Entry 7X37 (electron microscopy, 3.31 A resolution); this record covers chains A and B of the 5 polymer chains in the assembly.

[Chain A]
Molecule: Virion protein 1
Organism: Coxsackievirus B1
UniProtKB: W8GTF7 (W8GTF7_9ENTO); residues 1-278 here = UniProt positions 1-278
Sequence (278 residues; each row starts with the number of its first residue):
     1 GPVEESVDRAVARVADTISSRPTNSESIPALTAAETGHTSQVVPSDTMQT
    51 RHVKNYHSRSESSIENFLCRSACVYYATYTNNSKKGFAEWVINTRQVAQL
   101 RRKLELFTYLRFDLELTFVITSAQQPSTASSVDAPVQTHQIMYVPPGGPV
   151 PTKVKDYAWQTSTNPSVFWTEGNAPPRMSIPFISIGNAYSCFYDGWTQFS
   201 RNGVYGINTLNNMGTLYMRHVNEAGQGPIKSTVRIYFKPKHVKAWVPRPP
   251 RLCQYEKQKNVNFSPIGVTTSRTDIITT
Unresolved in the structure: 1-57, 198-203, 277-278
Differences from the reference sequence: conflict K84 (Glu in W8GTF7)

[Chain B]
Molecule: VP2
Organism: Coxsackievirus B1
UniProtKB: A0A2S0RQC2 (A0A2S0RQC2_9ENTO); residues 1-263 here correspond to UniProt positions 70-332 (UniProt number = residue number + 69)
Sequence (263 residues; numbered 1 to 263; the number before each row is that of its first residue):
     1 SPSAEECGYSDRVRSITLGNSTITTQECANVVVGYGVWPEYLKDNEATAE
    51 DQPTQPDVATCRFYTLESVQWMKNSAGWWWKLPDALSQMGLFGQNMQYHY
   101 LGRTGYTIHVQCNASKFHQGCLLVVCVPEAEMGCSNLNNTPEFSELSGGD
   151 SARMFTDTQVGESNAKKVQTAVWNAGMGVGVGNLTIFPHQWINLRTNNSA
   201 TLVMPYINSVPMDNMFRHNNLTLMIIPFVPLNYSEGSSPYVPITVTIAPM
   251 CAEYNGLRLASNQ
Unresolved in the structure: 1-13, 27-29, 43-50, 258-263

[How chain A and chain B interact]
Pairs across the interface (64; chain A residue first):
  Y109(A) - E129(B)  hydrogen bond
  Y109(A) - I207(B)
  Y109(A) - N208(B)
  G186(A) - V210(B)
  N187(A) - S209(B)
  N187(A) - P211(B)
  A188(A) - S209(B)
  F192(A) - E129(B)
  F192(A) - E131(B)
  Y193(A) - E129(B)
  Y193(A) - E131(B)  hydrogen bond (backbone-side chain)
  Y193(A) - H218(B)
  D194(A) - K81(B)  salt bridge
  D194(A) - E129(B)  hydrogen bond (backbone-side chain)
  D194(A) - A130(B)
  D194(A) - H218(B)
  D194(A) - N219(B)  hydrogen bond (backbone-backbone)
  G195(A) - R217(B)
  W196(A) - F143(B)  hydrophobic
  W196(A) - R217(B)  hydrogen bond (backbone-backbone)
  T197(A) - R217(B)
  Y205(A) - E131(B)
  Y205(A) - M132(B)  hydrogen bond (side chain-backbone)
  Y205(A) - T140(B)
  Y205(A) - L146(B)  hydrophobic
  G206(A) - E131(B)
  L210(A) - V210(B)  hydrophobic
  V246(A) - Y35(B)
  V246(A) - P128(B)  hydrophobic
  P247(A) - I186(B)
  P247(A) - F187(B)
  R248(A) - P128(B)  hydrogen bond (side chain-backbone)
  R248(A) - E129(B)  hydrogen bond (side chain-backbone)
  R248(A) - F187(B)
  P249(A) - V179(B)  hydrophobic
  P249(A) - N183(B)
  P249(A) - I186(B)  hydrophobic
  P249(A) - F187(B)
  P250(A) - V179(B)
  R251(A) - G178(B)
  L252(A) - N174(B)
  L252(A) - G178(B)  hydrogen bond (backbone-backbone)
  L252(A) - G180(B)
  C253(A) - N174(B)  hydrogen bond
  C253(A) - G178(B)  hydrogen bond (backbone-backbone)
  K257(A) - L137(B)
  K257(A) - N138(B)  hydrogen bond
  N260(A) - N139(B)
  V261(A) - E131(B)
  N262(A) - G133(B)
  N262(A) - C134(B)  hydrogen bond (side chain-backbone)
  N262(A) - N136(B)
  N262(A) - L137(B)  hydrogen bond (side chain-backbone)
  N262(A) - N138(B)
  N262(A) - N139(B)  hydrogen bond (side chain-backbone)
  F263(A) - L137(B)
  F263(A) - Q169(B)
  F263(A) - G176(B)
  F263(A) - G178(B)
  P265(A) - Q159(B)
  P265(A) - Q169(B)
  P265(A) - N174(B)
  I266(A) - W173(B)  hydrogen bond (backbone-side chain)
  I266(A) - N174(B)  hydrogen bond (backbone-side chain)
Other interface residues (no listed pair), chain A (30 interface residues in all): E256, V268
Other interface residues (no listed pair), chain B (40 interface residues in all): P141, A171, M177, L184, T222

[Overview]
30 residues of chain A face 40 of chain B across their interface; the contacts include 17 hydrogen bonds and 1
salt bridge. Among the polar pairs are D194(A)-K81(B), Y109(A)-E129(B) and Y193(A)-E131(B).
Chain A is Virion protein 1 and chain B is VP2, both from Coxsackievirus B1; the structure, Cryo-EM structure
of Coxsackievirus B1 A particle in complex with nAb 2E6 (CVB1-A:2E6), was determined by electron microscopy
(same publication as 7X2G, 7X2I, 7X2O, 7X2T, 7X2W, 7X35 and 7 further entries).
